8HIF - chains N2 and y2 of the 144 polymer chains in the assembly; structure by electron microscopy, 3.50 A resolution.

Chain N2:
Molecule: Major capsid protein
Organism: Singapore grouper iridovirus
Reference sequence: Q5YFJ3 (Q5YFJ3_9VIRU); residue numbers follow UniProt; this construct covers 1-463
Amino-acid sequence (463 residues; each row starts with the number of its first residue):
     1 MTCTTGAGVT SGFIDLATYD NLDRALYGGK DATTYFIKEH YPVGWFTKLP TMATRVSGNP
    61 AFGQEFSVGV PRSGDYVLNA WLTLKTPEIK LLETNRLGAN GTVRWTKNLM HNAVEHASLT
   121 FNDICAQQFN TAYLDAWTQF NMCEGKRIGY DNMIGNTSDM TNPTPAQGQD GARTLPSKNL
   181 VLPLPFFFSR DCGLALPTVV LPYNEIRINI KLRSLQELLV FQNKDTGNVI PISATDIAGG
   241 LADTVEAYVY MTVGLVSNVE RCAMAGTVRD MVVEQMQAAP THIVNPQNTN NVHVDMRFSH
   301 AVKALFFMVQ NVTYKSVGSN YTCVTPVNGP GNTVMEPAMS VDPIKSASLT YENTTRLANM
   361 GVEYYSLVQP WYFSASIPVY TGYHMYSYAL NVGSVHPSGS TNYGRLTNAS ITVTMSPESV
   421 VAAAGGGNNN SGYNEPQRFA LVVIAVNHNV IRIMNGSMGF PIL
Disordered / not traced: 1

Chain y2:
Molecule: VP137
Organism: Singapore grouper iridovirus
Reference sequence: Q5YFC8 (Q5YFC8_9VIRU); residues 1-461 here = UniProt positions 1-461
Amino-acid sequence (461 residues; row label = number of the first residue in the row):
     1 MDCATYATRK DKGWELNENR CVWAASVKPT SGAIMTNVGV HGKSGNAVLM TPKRRPHAQN
    61 HAGYKIKYCK QVPLIPLHGG DYILNHWETR GVDRMRIPGI QHAPPPPAPS GMQNAYSTHP
   121 DAYRTPLLAD SHALSRMPVV QVHGPQVAPK NSHFTVAPEK HGPVEDMNAI INALPTKVDA
   181 VKLEYSASKT NRTNKRPGDG GAPPPKNLSK CHQNKLKTFA RTANSGANPF RPATAAPQGL
   241 SKQPVRKPFA SARNANSGAN PFRPPLAHQG LSKAHVVKTA VSVANRSAGA EPFVTRNDPR
   301 ALAMELANNK TISVTLGLRH WKTVSAAPPE KMSKSGVCKI ATNVYNRDGG ANPFLVKYEP
   361 DSLAVCPMET VEIAAVPSKR PWEGSANPRR PEQISFGMSD KPKFVNDKIG IVLRGPTLAP
   421 TLDRTATHTV TRPRALGSFH STAGPAKHAA SIMAECKDES R
Disordered / not traced: 1-2, 382-461

How chain N2 and chain y2 interact:
Pairs across the interface - 29 pairs, chain N2 then chain y2:
  Arg72(N2) with Arg192(y2), hydrogen bond (side chain-backbone)
  Ser73(N2) with Arg192(y2)
  Gly74(N2) with Arg192(y2), hydrogen bond (backbone-side chain)
  Asn122(N2) with Gly200(y2); Gly201(y2)
  Thr198(N2) with Arg192(y2), hydrogen bond (backbone-side chain)
  Val199(N2) with Arg192(y2)
  Pro202(N2) with Thr193(y2); Asn194(y2)
  Tyr203(N2) with Asn194(y2); Lys195(y2); Arg196(y2)
  Arg261(N2) with Ala187(y2)
  Ser299(N2) with Ser209(y2), hydrogen bond (backbone-side chain)
  His300(N2) with Ser209(y2)
  Gly404(N2) with Ser209(y2); Lys210(y2); Cys211(y2)
  Arg405(N2) with Cys211(y2)
  Ser457(N2) with Gly201(y2), hydrogen bond (side chain-backbone); Ala202(y2)
  Met458(N2) with Ala202(y2)
  Pro461(N2) with Lys206(y2)
  Ile462(N2) with Asn207(y2); Leu208(y2); Ser209(y2)
  Leu463(N2) with Pro205(y2), hydrophobic; Asn207(y2); Leu208(y2), hydrophobic
Also at the interface, not in a pair above, chain N2 (22 interface residues in all): Ile124, Glu205, Asn258, Phe460
Also at the interface, not in a pair above, chain y2 (19 interface residues in all): Ser186, Thr190, Asn191

Overview:
22 residues of chain N2 face 19 of chain y2 across their interface, with 5 hydrogen bonds. Among the polar
pairs are Arg72(N2)-Arg192(y2), Gly74(N2)-Arg192(y2) and Thr198(N2)-Arg192(y2).
Here chain N2 is Major capsid protein and chain y2 is VP137, both from Singapore grouper iridovirus. Entry
8HIF (One asymmetric unit of Singapore grouper iridovirus capsid) was determined by electron microscopy.
